PDB entry 8S84 | X-ray diffraction, 2.35 A resolution | chains A and T of the 3 polymer chains in the assembly

Chain A:
Name: DNA polymerase
Organism: Thermococcus kodakarensis KOD1
Notes: EC 2.7.7.7
UniProtKB: D0VWU9 (D0VWU9_THEKO); residue numbers follow UniProt; this construct covers 1-774
Chain sequence (774 residues; each row starts with the number of its first residue):
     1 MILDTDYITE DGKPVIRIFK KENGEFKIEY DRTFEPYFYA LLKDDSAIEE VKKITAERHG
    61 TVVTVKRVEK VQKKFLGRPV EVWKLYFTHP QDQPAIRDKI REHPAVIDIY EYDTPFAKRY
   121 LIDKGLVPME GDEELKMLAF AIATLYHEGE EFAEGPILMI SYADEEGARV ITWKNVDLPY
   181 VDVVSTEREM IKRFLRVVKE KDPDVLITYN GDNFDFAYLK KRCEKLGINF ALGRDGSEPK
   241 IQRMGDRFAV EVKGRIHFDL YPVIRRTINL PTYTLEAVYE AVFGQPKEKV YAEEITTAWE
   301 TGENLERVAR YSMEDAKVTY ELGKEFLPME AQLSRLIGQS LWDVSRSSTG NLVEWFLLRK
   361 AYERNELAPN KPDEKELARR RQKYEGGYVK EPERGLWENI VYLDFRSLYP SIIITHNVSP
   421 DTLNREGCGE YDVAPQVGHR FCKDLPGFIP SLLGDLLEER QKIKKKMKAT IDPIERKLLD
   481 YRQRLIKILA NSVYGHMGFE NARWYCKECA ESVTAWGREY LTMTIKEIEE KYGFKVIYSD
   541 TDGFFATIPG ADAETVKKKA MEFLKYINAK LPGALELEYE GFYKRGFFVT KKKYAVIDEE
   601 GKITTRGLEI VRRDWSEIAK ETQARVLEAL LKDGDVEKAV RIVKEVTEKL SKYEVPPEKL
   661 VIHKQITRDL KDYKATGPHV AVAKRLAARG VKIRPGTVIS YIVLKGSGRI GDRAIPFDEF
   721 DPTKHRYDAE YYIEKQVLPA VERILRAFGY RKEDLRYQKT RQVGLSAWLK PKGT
Unresolved in the structure: 757-774
Disulfide bonds: Cys506-Cys509
Sequence notes: conflict Gln93 (Val in D0VWU9), Thr114 (Ile in D0VWU9), Ala141 (Asp in D0VWU9), Ala143 (Glu in D0VWU9), His147 (Glu in D0VWU9), Lys383 (Ser in D0VWU9), Gly429 (Lys in D0VWU9), Leu445 (Phe in D0VWU9), Leu485 (Ala in D0VWU9), Val493 (Tyr in D0VWU9), His496 (Tyr in D0VWU9), Met497 (Tyr in D0VWU9), Phe499 (Tyr in D0VWU9), Glu500 (Ala in D0VWU9), Asn501 (Arg in D0VWU9), Leu521 (Ile in D0VWU9), Lys584 (Glu in D0VWU9), Lys664 (Glu in D0VWU9), Arg726 (Lys in D0VWU9), Lys735 (Asn in D0VWU9)
Bound ions: Mg2+ site 1: Asp4, Asp343; Mg2+ site 2 near Asn370 (its only coordinating residue here); Mg2+ site 3: Asp404, Phe405, Asp542 (together with XG4); Mg2+ site 4: Asp404, Asp542 (together with XG4) (shared with 1 residue of chain P); Mn2+: Glu500 (shared with DT4(T) of chain T)
Ligand contacts: XG4 (2'-deoxy-5'-O-[(R)-hydroxy{[(R)-hydroxy(phosphonooxy)phosphoryl]amino}phosphoryl]guanosine): Asp404, Phe405, Arg406, Ser407, Leu408, Tyr409, Pro410, Arg460, Lys487, Asn491, Tyr494, Gly495, Asp542, Glu578, Glu580

Chain T:
Molecule: 16-nt DNA strand
Sequence (16 nucleotides; each row starts with the number of its first residue):
     1 AACTGTGGCC GTGGTC
Unresolved in the structure: 1
Bound ions: Mn2+: DT4 (shared with Glu500(A) of chain A)

How chain A and chain T interact:
Residue-residue contacts - 52 pairs, chain A then chain T:
  Ser348(A) - DA2(T)  phosphate contact
  Ser348(A) - DC3(T)  hydrogen bond to the phosphate
  Thr349(A) - DC3(T)  base contact
  Gly350(A) - DC3(T)  hydrogen bond to the phosphate
  Gln382(A) - DG5(T)  phosphate contact
  Lys383(A) - DG5(T)  phosphate contact
  Tyr384(A) - DT4(T)  phosphate contact
  Tyr384(A) - DG5(T)  phosphate contact
  Glu385(A) - DG5(T)  phosphate contact
  Glu385(A) - DT6(T)  phosphate contact
  Gly386(A) - DG5(T)  hydrogen bond to the phosphate
  Gly386(A) - DT6(T)  hydrogen bond to the phosphate
  Gly387(A) - DT6(T)  sugar contact
  Val389(A) - DT6(T)  phosphate contact
  Val389(A) - DG7(T)  phosphate contact
  Glu391(A) - DG8(T)  phosphate contact
  Asn491(A) - DC3(T)  base contact
  Ser492(A) - DC3(T)  base contact
  Gly495(A) - DC3(T)  base contact
  Gly495(A) - DT4(T)  sugar contact
  Gly498(A) - DT4(T)  sugar contact
  Phe499(A) - DA2(T)  sugar contact
  Phe499(A) - DC3(T)  phosphate contact
  Phe499(A) - DT4(T)  phosphate contact
  Glu500(A) - DT4(T)  phosphate contact
  Asn501(A) - DA2(T)  base contact
  Thr590(A) - DG8(T)  phosphate contact
  Thr590(A) - DC9(T)  phosphate contact
  Lys591(A) - DG7(T)  salt bridge to the phosphate
  Lys591(A) - DG8(T)  sugar contact
  Lys592(A) - DG5(T)  base contact
  Lys592(A) - DT6(T)  base contact
  Lys592(A) - DG7(T)  sugar contact
  Lys593(A) - DG8(T)  hydrogen bond to the sugar
  Lys593(A) - DC9(T)  sugar contact
  Glu609(A) - DC9(T)  sugar contact
  Arg612(A) - DG8(T)  base contact
  Trp615(A) - DC9(T)  phosphate contact
  Trp615(A) - DC10(T)  phosphate contact
  Thr676(A) - DT12(T)  sugar contact
  Pro678(A) - DG11(T)  phosphate contact
  Pro678(A) - DT12(T)  phosphate contact
  Arg709(A) - DT12(T)  phosphate contact
  Arg709(A) - DG13(T)  salt bridge to the phosphate
  Ile710(A) - DG11(T)  sugar contact
  Ile710(A) - DT12(T)  hydrogen bond to the phosphate
  Gly711(A) - DT12(T)  hydrogen bond to the phosphate
  Tyr731(A) - DG11(T)  hydrogen bond to the phosphate
  Lys735(A) - DG11(T)  salt bridge to the phosphate
  Pro739(A) - DC10(T)  phosphate contact
  Arg743(A) - DC9(T)  salt bridge to the phosphate
  Arg743(A) - DC10(T)  salt bridge to the phosphate
Interface residues without a listed pair, chain A (38 interface residues in all): Leu377, Arg381, Tyr494, His496

Overview:
The interface between chain A and chain T involves 38 residues on one side and 12 on the other, with 8
hydrogen bonds and 5 salt bridges. Among the polar pairs are Lys593(A)-DG8(T), Ser348(A)-DC3(T) and
Gly350(A)-DC3(T). Bound to chain A: compound XG4.
Chain A is DNA polymerase (Thermococcus kodakarensis KOD1) and chain T is a 16-nt DNA strand; the structure,
KOD-H4 DNA polymerase mutant in a ternary complex with DNA/DNA and non-hydrolyzable triphosphate, was
determined by X-ray diffraction, deposited together with 8S87 and 9EMI.
